Entry 8ZC6 (electron microscopy, 6.85 A resolution (low resolution: residue-level contacts below are approximate; hydrogen-bond / salt-bridge calls are withheld)); this record covers chains B and N of the 18 polymer chains in the assembly.

# Chain B
Name: Spike glycoprotein
Source organism: Severe acute respiratory syndrome coronavirus 2
UniProtKB: P0DTC2 (SPIKE_SARS2); aligned to UniProt positions 14-1202 over residues 17-1211 (the alignment contains insertions or deletions, so no single offset holds)
Sequence (1238 residues; each row starts with the number of its first residue; note: 6 numbers in that range are skipped by the numbering (no residue carries them; nothing is unmodelled there)):
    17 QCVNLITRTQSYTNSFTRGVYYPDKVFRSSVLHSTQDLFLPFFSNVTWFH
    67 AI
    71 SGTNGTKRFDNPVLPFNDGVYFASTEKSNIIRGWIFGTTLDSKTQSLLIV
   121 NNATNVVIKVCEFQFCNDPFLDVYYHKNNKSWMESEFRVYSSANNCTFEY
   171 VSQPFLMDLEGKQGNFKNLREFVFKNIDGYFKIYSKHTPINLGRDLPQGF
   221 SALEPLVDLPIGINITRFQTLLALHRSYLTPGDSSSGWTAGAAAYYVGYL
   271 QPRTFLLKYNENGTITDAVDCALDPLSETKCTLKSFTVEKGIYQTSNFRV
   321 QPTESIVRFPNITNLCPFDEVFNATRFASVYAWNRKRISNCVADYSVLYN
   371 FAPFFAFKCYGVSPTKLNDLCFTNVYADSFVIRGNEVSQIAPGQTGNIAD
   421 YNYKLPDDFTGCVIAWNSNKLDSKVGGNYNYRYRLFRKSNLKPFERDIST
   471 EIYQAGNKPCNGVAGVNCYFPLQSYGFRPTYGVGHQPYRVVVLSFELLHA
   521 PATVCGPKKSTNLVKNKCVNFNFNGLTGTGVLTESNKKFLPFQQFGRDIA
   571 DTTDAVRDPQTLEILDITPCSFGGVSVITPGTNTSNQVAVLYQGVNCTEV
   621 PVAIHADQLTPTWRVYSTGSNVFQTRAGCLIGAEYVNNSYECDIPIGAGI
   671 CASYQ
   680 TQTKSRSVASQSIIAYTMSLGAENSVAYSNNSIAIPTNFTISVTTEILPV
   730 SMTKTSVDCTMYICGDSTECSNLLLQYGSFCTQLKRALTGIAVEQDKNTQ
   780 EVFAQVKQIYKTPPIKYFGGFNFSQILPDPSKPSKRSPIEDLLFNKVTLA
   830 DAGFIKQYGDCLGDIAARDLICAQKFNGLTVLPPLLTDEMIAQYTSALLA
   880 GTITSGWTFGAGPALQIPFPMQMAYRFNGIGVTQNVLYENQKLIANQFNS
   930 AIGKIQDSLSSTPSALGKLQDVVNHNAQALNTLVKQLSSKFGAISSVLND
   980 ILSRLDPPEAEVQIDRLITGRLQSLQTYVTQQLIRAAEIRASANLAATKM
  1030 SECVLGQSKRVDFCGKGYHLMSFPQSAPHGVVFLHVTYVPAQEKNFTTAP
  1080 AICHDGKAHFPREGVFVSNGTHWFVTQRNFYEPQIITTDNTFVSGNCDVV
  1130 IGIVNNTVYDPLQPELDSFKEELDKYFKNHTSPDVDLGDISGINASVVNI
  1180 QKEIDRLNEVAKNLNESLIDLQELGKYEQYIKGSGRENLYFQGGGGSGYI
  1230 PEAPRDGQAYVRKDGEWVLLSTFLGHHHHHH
Not modelled in the structure: 17-26, 71-81, 97-98, 143-154, 161-167, 177-186, 211-215, 248-262, 621-640, 680-690, 828-855, 1148-1260
Sequence notes: variant Ile22 (Thr19 in P0DTC2), Ser27 (Ala in P0DTC2), Asp142 (Gly in P0DTC2), Gly213 (Val in P0DTC2), Asp339 (Gly in P0DTC2), Phe371 (Ser in P0DTC2), Pro373 (Ser in P0DTC2), Phe375 (Ser in P0DTC2), Ala376 (Thr in P0DTC2), Asn405 (Asp in P0DTC2), Ser408 (Arg in P0DTC2), Asn417 (Lys in P0DTC2), Lys440 (Asn in P0DTC2), Arg452 (Leu in P0DTC2), Asn477 (Ser in P0DTC2), Lys478 (Thr in P0DTC2), Ala484 (Glu in P0DTC2), Val486 (Phe in P0DTC2), Arg498 (Gln in P0DTC2), Tyr501 (Asn in P0DTC2), His505 (Tyr in P0DTC2), Gly614 (Asp in P0DTC2), Tyr655 (His in P0DTC2), Lys683 (Asn679 in P0DTC2), Lys764 (Asn in P0DTC2), Tyr796 (Asp in P0DTC2), His954 (Gln in P0DTC2), Lys969 (Asn in P0DTC2); engineered mutation Pro817 (Phe in P0DTC2), Pro892 (Ala in P0DTC2), Pro899 (Ala in P0DTC2), Pro942 (Ala in P0DTC2), Pro986 (Lys in P0DTC2), Pro987 (Val in P0DTC2); expression tag (1212-1260)
Curated features (UniProtKB/Swiss-Prot):
  - glycosylation: Asn20 (N-linked (GlcNAc...) (complex) asparagine)
Disulfides: Cys291-Cys301, Cys336-Cys361, Cys379-Cys432, Cys391-Cys525, Cys480-Cys488, Cys538-Cys590, Cys617-Cys649, Cys662-Cys671, Cys738-Cys760, Cys743-Cys749, Cys1032-Cys1043, Cys1082-Cys1126
Covalent attachments: N-acetylglucosamine (NAG) linked to Asn61, Asn122, Asn331, Asn616, Asn717, Asn801, Asn1098

# Chain N
Name: Light chain of D1F6 Fab
Source organism: Homo sapiens
Notes: antibody fragment or engineered binder
Sequence (223 residues; each row starts with the number of its first residue):
     1 QPVLTQPPSASGPPGQSVSISCSGSRSNIGTNFVYWYQQLPGAAPKLLIY
    51 KNDQRPSGVPERFFGSKSGTSASLAISGLRSEDEVDYYCAAWDDSLSGHV
   101 FGAGTKVTVLGTKLTVLGQPKAAPSVTLFPPSSEELQANKATLVCLISDF
   151 YPGAVTVAWKADSSPVKAGVETTTPSKQSNNKYAASSYLSLTPEQWKSHR
   201 SYSCQVTHEGSTVEKTVAPTECS
Not modelled in the structure: 1, 111-117, 222-223
Disulfides: Cys22-Cys89, Cys145-Cys204

# Chain B / chain N interface
Contacting residue pairs (10):
  Phe375(B) - Phe64(N)
  Phe375(B) - Ser66(N)
  Gly404(B) - Phe64(N)
  Asn405(B) - Glu61(N)
  Asn405(B) - Phe64(N)
  Ser408(B) - Asp53(N)
  Tyr501(B) - Ser17(N)
  Gly502(B) - Ser17(N)
  Gly504(B) - Phe64(N)
  His505(B) - Ser77(N)
Interface residues without a listed pair, chain B (10 interface residues in all): Thr500, Val503
Interface residues without a listed pair, chain N (10 interface residues in all): Ser19, Arg55, Arg62, Ala75

# In short
Chain B and chain N each contribute 10 residues to their interface. Covalently linked N-acetylglucosamine: at
Asn61(B), Asn122(B), Asn331(B), Asn616(B), Asn717(B) and Asn801(B) and 1 more.
Chain B is Spike glycoprotein (Severe acute respiratory syndrome coronavirus 2) and chain N is Light chain of
D1F6 Fab (Homo sapiens); the structure, SARS-CoV-2 Omicron BA.4 spike trimer (6P) in complex with D1F6 Fab,
head-to-head aggregate, was determined by electron microscopy (same publication as 8ZBY, 8ZBZ, 8ZC0, 8ZC1,
8ZC2, 8ZC3, 8ZC4 and 8ZC5).
